PDB entry 7QBA | electron microscopy, 3.78 A resolution | chains B and C of the 7 polymer chains in the assembly

# Chain B (and C)
Molecule: Probable ABC transporter ATP-binding protein NosF
Source organism: Pseudomonas stutzeri
Notes: chain C of this document is another copy of the same molecule, construct and numbering; everything in this record applies to it too
Reference sequence: P19844 (NOSF_PSEST); numbering as in UniProt (aligned over 2-308)
Amino-acid sequence (313 residues; row label = number of the first residue in the row; numbers below 1 keep their minus sign (His-4 is residue -4)):
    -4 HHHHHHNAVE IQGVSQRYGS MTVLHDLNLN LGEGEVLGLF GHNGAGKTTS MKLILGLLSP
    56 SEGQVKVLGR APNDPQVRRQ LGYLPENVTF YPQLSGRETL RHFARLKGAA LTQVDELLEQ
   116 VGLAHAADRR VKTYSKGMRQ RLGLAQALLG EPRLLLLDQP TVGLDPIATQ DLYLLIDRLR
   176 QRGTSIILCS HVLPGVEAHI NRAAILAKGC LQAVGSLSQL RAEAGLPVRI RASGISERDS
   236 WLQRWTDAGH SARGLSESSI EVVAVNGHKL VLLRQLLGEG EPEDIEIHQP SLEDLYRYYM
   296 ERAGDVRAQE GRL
Disordered / not traced: -4 to 1, 300-308
Construct notes: expression tag (-4 to 1); conflict Gln154 (Glu in P19844)
Bound ions: Mg2+: Thr43, Glu81, Gln154 (together with ATP)
Residues lining bound ligands:
  - ATP (adenosine-5'-triphosphate), molecule 1: Tyr13, Val18, His37, Asn38, Gly39, Ala40, Gly41, Lys42, Thr43, Thr44, Glu81, Gln154, His186
  - ATP, molecule 2: Arg124, Thr128, Ser130, Lys131, Gly132, Met133, Gly158

# How chain B and chain C interact
Pairs across the interface - 62 pairs, chain B then chain C:
  Gly36(B) - Asp160(C)
  His37(B) - Asp160(C)
  Asn38(B) - Arg136(C)
  Asn38(B) - Gly158(C)
  Asn38(B) - Leu159(C)
  Asn38(B) - Asp160(C)  hydrogen bond (backbone-side chain)
  Asn38(B) - Ala163(C)
  Glu81(B) - Lys131(C)
  Asn82(B) - Lys131(C)
  Asn82(B) - Arg134(C)
  Arg124(B) - Met16(C)  hydrogen bond
  Ser130(B) - Asn38(C)
  Lys131(B) - Glu81(C)
  Lys131(B) - Asn82(C)
  Lys131(B) - Gln154(C)
  Arg134(B) - Asn82(C)
  Arg136(B) - His37(C)
  Arg136(B) - Asn38(C)
  Gln154(B) - Lys131(C)
  Gln154(B) - Gly158(C)
  Val157(B) - Val157(C)  hydrophobic
  Gly158(B) - Asn38(C)  hydrogen bond (backbone-side chain)
  Gly158(B) - Gln154(C)
  Gly158(B) - His186(C)
  Leu159(B) - Asn38(C)
  Leu159(B) - His186(C)
  Asp160(B) - Gly36(C)
  Asp160(B) - His37(C)  salt bridge
  Asp160(B) - Asn38(C)  hydrogen bond (side chain-backbone)
  Asp160(B) - His186(C)  salt bridge
  Asp160(B) - Tyr291(C)  hydrogen bond
  Pro161(B) - His186(C)
  Pro161(B) - Leu188(C)  hydrophobic
  Pro161(B) - Tyr291(C)
  Ile162(B) - Tyr291(C)  hydrophobic
  Ile162(B) - Arg292(C)
  Gln165(B) - Arg292(C)
  His186(B) - Gly158(C)
  His186(B) - Leu159(C)  hydrogen bond (side chain-backbone)
  His186(B) - Asp160(C)  salt bridge
  Val187(B) - Val187(C)  hydrophobic
  Leu188(B) - Pro161(C)  hydrophobic
  Leu265(B) - Glu276(C)
  Leu268(B) - Pro277(C)  hydrophobic
  Arg269(B) - Glu276(C)  salt bridge
  Leu272(B) - Arg269(C)  hydrogen bond (backbone-side chain)
  Pro277(B) - Leu265(C)
  Pro277(B) - Leu268(C)
  Pro277(B) - Arg269(C)
  Glu278(B) - Leu265(C)
  Glu281(B) - Gln284(C)
  Ile282(B) - Ile280(C)
  Ile282(B) - Ile282(C)
  His283(B) - Ile282(C)
  His283(B) - His283(C)  hydrogen bond
  Gln284(B) - Glu281(C)
  Glu288(B) - Pro161(C)
  Tyr291(B) - Pro161(C)
  Tyr291(B) - Ile162(C)  hydrophobic
  Arg292(B) - Ile162(C)
  Arg292(B) - Gln165(C)  hydrogen bond
  Met295(B) - Ile162(C)  hydrophobic
Interface residues without a listed pair, chain B (40 interface residues in all): Gly39, Gly132, Ala163, Pro189, Ile280
Interface residues without a listed pair, chain C (39 interface residues in all): Ser130, Gly132, Met133, Pro189, Leu272, Asp279

# Overview
The interface between chain B and chain C involves 40 residues on one side and 39 on the other; the contacts
include 9 hydrogen bonds and 4 salt bridges. Polar contacts include Asp160(B)-His37(C), Asp160(B)-His186(C)
and Arg269(B)-Glu276(C). Bound to chain B: ATP.
Both chains are Probable ABC transporter ATP-binding protein NosF (Pseudomonas stutzeri). Entry 7QBA (CryoEM
structure of the ABC transporter NosDFY complexed with nitrous oxide reductase NosZ) was determined by
electron microscopy, deposited together with 7O0Y, 7O0Z, 7O10, 7O11, 7O12, 7O13 and 10 further entries.
